Entry 3GIM (X-ray diffraction, 2.70 A resolution); this record covers chains A and D of the 3 polymer chains in the assembly.

Chain A:
Name: DNA polymerase IV
Organism: Sulfolobus solfataricus P2
Notes: EC 2.7.7.7
UniProt: Q97W02 (DPO42_SULSO); residue numbers follow UniProt; this construct covers 2-341
Sequence (341 residues; row label = number of the first residue in the row):
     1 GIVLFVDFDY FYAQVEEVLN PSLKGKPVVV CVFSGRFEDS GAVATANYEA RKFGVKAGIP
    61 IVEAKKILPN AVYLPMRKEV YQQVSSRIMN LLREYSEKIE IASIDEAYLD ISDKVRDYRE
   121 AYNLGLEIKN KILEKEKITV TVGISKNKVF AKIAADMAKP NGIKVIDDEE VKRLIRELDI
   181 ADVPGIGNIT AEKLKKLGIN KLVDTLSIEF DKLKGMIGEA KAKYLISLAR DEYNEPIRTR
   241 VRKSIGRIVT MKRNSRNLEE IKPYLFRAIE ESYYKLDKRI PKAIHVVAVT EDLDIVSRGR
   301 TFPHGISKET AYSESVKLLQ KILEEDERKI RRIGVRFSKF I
Construct notes: expression tag (1)
Bound ions: Ca2+ site 1: Asp7, Asp105, Glu106 (together with 2'-deoxyguanosine-5'-triphosphate); Ca2+ site 2: Asp7, Phe8, Asp105 (together with 2'-deoxyguanosine-5'-triphosphate); Ca2+ site 3: Ala181, Ile186
Residues lining bound ligands: 2'-deoxyguanosine-5'-triphosphate (DGT): Asp7, Phe8, Asp9, Tyr10, Phe11, Tyr12, Val32, Val43, Ala44, Thr45, Tyr48, Arg51, Ala57, Gly58, Met76, Ile104, Asp105, Lys159
Swiss-Prot annotation at these positions:
  - active site: Glu106
  - binding site (Mg(2+)): Asp7, Asp105
  - site: Tyr12 (Substrate discrimination)
What the authors report for this chain:
  - binding site for the 18-nt DNA strand: Arg332

Chain D:
Molecule: 13-nt DNA strand
Sequence (13 nucleotides; each row starts with the number of its first residue):
   802 GTTGGATGGT AGX
Modified positions: DDG (2',3'-dideoxy-guanosine-5'-monophosphate) at position 814

How chain A and chain D interact:
Pairs across the interface - 25 pairs, chain A then chain D:
  Ser103(A) with DDG_814(D), sugar contact
  Asp105(A) with DDG_814(D), sugar contact
  Glu106(A) with DDG_814(D), sugar contact
  Lys152(A) with DDG_814(D), salt bridge to the phosphate
  Val183(A) with DG813(D), phosphate contact
  Pro184(A) with DG813(D), phosphate contact
  Gly185(A) with DA812(D), sugar contact; DG813(D), hydrogen bond to the phosphate
  Ile186(A) with DA812(D), phosphate contact; DG813(D), hydrogen bond to the phosphate
  Gly187(A) with DA812(D), hydrogen bond to the phosphate; DG813(D), phosphate contact
  Ile189(A) with DT811(D), phosphate contact; DA812(D), hydrogen bond to the phosphate
  Thr190(A) with DA812(D), hydrogen bond to the phosphate
  Val296(A) with DG809(D), phosphate contact
  Ser297(A) with DT808(D), sugar contact; DG809(D), hydrogen bond to the phosphate
  Arg298(A) with DT808(D), salt bridge to the phosphate; DG809(D), salt bridge to the phosphate
  Gly299(A) with DT808(D), hydrogen bond to the phosphate
  Arg300(A) with DA807(D), phosphate contact
  Thr301(A) with DG806(D), sugar contact; DA807(D), hydrogen bond to the phosphate
  Lys339(A) with DG806(D), salt bridge to the phosphate
Also at the interface, not in a pair above, chain A (22 interface residues in all): Asn188, His285, Ile295, Lys321

Overview:
The interface between chain A and chain D involves 22 residues on one side and 8 on the other; the contacts
include 8 hydrogen bonds and 4 salt bridges. Polar pairs include Gly185(A)-DG813(D), Ile186(A)-DG813(D) and
Gly187(A)-DA812(D). Bound to chain A: 2'-deoxyguanosine-5'-triphosphate. The paper reports a binding site for
the 18-nt DNA strand at Arg332(A).
Chain A is DNA polymerase IV (Sulfolobus solfataricus P2) and chain D is a 13-nt DNA strand; the structure,
Dpo4 extension ternary complex with oxoG(anti)-G(syn) pair, was determined by X-ray diffraction together with
3GII, 3GIJ, 3GIK and 3GIL from the same study.
